Entry 6TX2 (X-ray diffraction, 2.09 A resolution); this record covers chain A.

== Chain A ==
Protein: Histone PARylation factor 1
From: Homo sapiens
Reference sequence: Q9NWY4 (HPF1_HUMAN); residues 37-346 here = UniProt positions 37-346
Amino-acid sequence (318 residues; row label = number of the first residue in the row):
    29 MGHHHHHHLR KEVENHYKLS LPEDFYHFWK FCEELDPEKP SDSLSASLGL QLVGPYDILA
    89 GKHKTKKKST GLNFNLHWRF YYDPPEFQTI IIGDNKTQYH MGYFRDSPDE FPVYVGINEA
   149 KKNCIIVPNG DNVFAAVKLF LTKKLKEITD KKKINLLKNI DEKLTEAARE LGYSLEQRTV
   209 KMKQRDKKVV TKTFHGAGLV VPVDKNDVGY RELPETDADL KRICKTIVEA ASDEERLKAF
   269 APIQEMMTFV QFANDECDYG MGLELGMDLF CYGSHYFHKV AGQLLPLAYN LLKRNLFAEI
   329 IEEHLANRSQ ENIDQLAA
Unresolved in the structure: 29-34, 93-98, 345-346
Sequence notes: initiating methionine (29); expression tag (30-36); variant Lys174 (Arg in Q9NWY4)
Metal / ion sites: Na+: Asp245, Glu292, Asp296
UniProt features mapped onto this chain:
  - active site: Glu284 (Proton donor)
  - modified residue: Ser97 (ADP-ribosylserine), Lys186 (N6-acetyllysine), Lys233 (N6-acetyllysine), Asp235 (PolyADP-ribosyl aspartic acid), Tyr238 (ADP-ribosyltyrosine), Glu240 (PolyADP-ribosyl glutamic acid)
  - natural variant: Lys174 (R174K: this construct carries the variant)
  - mutagenesis: Lys149 to Lys150 (Abolished interaction with PARP2, leading to destabilize the PARP2-nucleosome complex), Lys179 to Lys181 (Abolished interaction with PARP2, leading to destabilize the PARP2-nucleosome complex), Tyr238 to Arg239 (Loss of ability to bind PARP1 and histones. Abolishes PARP1 ability to mediate ADP-ribosylation), Arg239 (R239A: Strongly reduced serine ADP-ribosylation by PARP1 and PARP2. Decreases PARP1 ability to mediate tyrosine ADP-ribosylation. Promotes auto-ADP-ribosylation of PARP1), Glu243 (E243A: Does not affect serine ADP-ribosylation by PARP1 and PARP2), Phe268 (F268S: Promotes auto-ADP-ribosylation of PARP1. Abolished interaction with PARP1), Phe280 (F280A: Promotes auto-ADP-ribosylation of PARP1), Asp283 (D283A: Strongly reduced serine ADP-ribosylation by PARP1 and PARP2; D283H: Promotes auto-ADP-ribosylation of PARP1. Abolished interaction with PARP1), Glu284 (E284A: Abolished serine ADP-ribosylation by PARP1 and PARP2), Cys285 (C285H: Promotes auto-ADP-ribosylation of PARP1), Asp286 (D286A: Strongly reduced serine ADP-ribosylation by PARP1 and PARP2), Glu292 (E292A: Does not affect serine ADP-ribosylation of histones), 2 further mutagenesis entries in UniProt
Reported in the primary citation:
  - catalytic residues: Glu284
  - mutagenesis - D283A: decreased catalytic activity
  - mutagenesis - E243A: unchanged catalytic activity
  - mutagenesis - E284A: unchanged binding to PARP1 and PARP2
  - mutagenesis - R239A, D286A: decreased catalytic activity on serine-ADP-ribosylation
  - mutagenesis - E284A: abolished catalytic activity on serine-ADP-ribosylation
  - mutagenesis - D283A, E284A, D286A: abolished catalytic activity on compensation

== Overview ==
The Na+ site is built by Asp245, Glu292 and Asp296. From UniProt: active-site residue Glu284 and 17
mutagenesis sites. From the paper: the catalytic residue Glu284; D283A, E284A and D286A abolish catalytic
activity on compensation; 5 substitutions were tested in all.
Chain A is Histone PARylation factor 1 (Homo sapiens); the structure, Human HPF1, was determined by X-ray
diffraction together with 6TVH and 6TX1 from the same study.
